PDB entry 5OU8 | X-ray diffraction, 2.50 A resolution | chains A and E of the 5 polymer chains in the assembly

== Chain A ==
Name: Platelet glycoprotein VI
Source organism: Homo sapiens
Notes: engineered mutation(s): -102-105 -131-136
Reference sequence: Q9HCN6 (GPVI_HUMAN); aligned to UniProt positions 21-196 over residues 1-176 (the alignment contains insertions or deletions, so no single offset holds)
Sequence (181 residues; each row starts with the number of its first residue; numbers below 1 keep their minus sign (Gly-1 is residue -1)):
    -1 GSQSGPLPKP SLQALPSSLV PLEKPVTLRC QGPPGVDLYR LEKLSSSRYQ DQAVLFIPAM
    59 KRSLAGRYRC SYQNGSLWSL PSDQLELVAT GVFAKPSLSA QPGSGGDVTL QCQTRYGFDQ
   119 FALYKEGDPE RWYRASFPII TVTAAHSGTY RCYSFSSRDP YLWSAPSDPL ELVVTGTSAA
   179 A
Unresolved in the structure: -1, 174-179
Sequence notes: expression tag (-1 to 0, 177-179)
Disulfide bonds: Cys28-Cys68, Cys110-Cys150
Covalent attachments: N-acetylglucosamine (NAG) linked to Asn72
From the paper describing this entry:
  - specificity-determining residues: Glu40, Gln71
  - post-translational modification sites: Asn72
  - binding site for N-acetylglucosamine: Asn72
  - contacts within the chain: Arg38-Asp49 (salt bridge)
  - mutagenesis - Q82A: unchanged binding to CRP
  - mutagenesis - L36A (6-fold), Q82A (14-fold): decreased binding to collagen I
  - mutagenesis - Q82A (27-fold): decreased binding to III-30
  - mutagenesis - L36A (7-fold), Q71A (7-fold): decreased binding to CRP
  - mutagenesis - L36A, Q71A: unchanged binding to III-30

== Chain E ==
Name: (GPO)5
Sequence (15 residues; row label = number of the first residue in the row):
     1 GPPGPPGPPG PPGPP
Modified positions: Pro3, Pro6, Pro9, Pro12, Pro15 (4-hydroxyproline; HYP)

== Chain A / chain E interface ==
Contacting residue pairs (10):
  Arg38(A) - Pro5(E)
  Glu40(A) - Pro5(E)
  Leu42(A) - Pro8(E)  hydrophobic
  Arg67(A) - Pro6(E)  hydrogen bond (side chain-backbone)
  Arg67(A) - Gly7(E)
  Arg67(A) - Pro8(E)
  Gln71(A) - Pro2(E)
  Trp76(A) - Pro3(E)  hydrogen bond (side chain-backbone)
  Trp76(A) - Gly4(E)  hydrogen bond (side chain-backbone)
  Trp76(A) - Pro5(E)
Other interface residues (no listed pair), chain A (9 interface residues in all): Ser69, Ser74, Gln82
Other interface residues (no listed pair), chain E (8 interface residues in all): Pro9
Interface features reported in the paper:
  - residue pairs: Leu42(A)-Pro8(E) (hydrophobic contact), Ser69(A)-Pro5(E) (hydrophobic contact), Trp76(A)-Pro5(E) (hydrophobic contact)
  - interface residues, chain A: Arg67(A), Ser74(A), Trp76(A), Gln82(A)

== In short ==
9 residues of chain A and 8 residues of chain E are in contact; the contacts include 3 hydrogen bonds. Polar
pairs include Arg67(A)-Pro6(E), Trp76(A)-Pro3(E) and Trp76(A)-Gly4(E). The paper describes hydrophobic
contacts between Leu42(A) and Pro8(E), Ser69(A) and Pro5(E) and Trp76(A) and Pro5(E). From the paper: a
binding site for N-acetylglucosamine at Asn72(A); L36A and Q82A of chain A reduce binding to collagen I.
Here chain A is Platelet glycoprotein VI (Homo sapiens) and chain E is (GPO)5. Entry 5OU8 (Crystal structure
of Glycoprotein VI in complex with collagen-peptide (GPO)5) was determined by X-ray diffraction.
